2WRH - chains I and K of the 6 polymer chains in the assembly; structure by X-ray diffraction, 3.00 A resolution.

[Chain I (and K)]
Name: Hemagglutinin HA2 chain
From: Influenza A virus (A/MALLARD/ALBERTA/35/1976(H1N1))
Notes: chain K of this document is another copy of the same molecule, construct and numbering; everything in this record applies to it too
UniProtKB: Q9WCE0 (Q9WCE0_I76A4); residues 501-722 here correspond to UniProt positions 345-566 (UniProt number = residue number - 156)
Chain sequence (222 residues; row label = number of the first residue in the row):
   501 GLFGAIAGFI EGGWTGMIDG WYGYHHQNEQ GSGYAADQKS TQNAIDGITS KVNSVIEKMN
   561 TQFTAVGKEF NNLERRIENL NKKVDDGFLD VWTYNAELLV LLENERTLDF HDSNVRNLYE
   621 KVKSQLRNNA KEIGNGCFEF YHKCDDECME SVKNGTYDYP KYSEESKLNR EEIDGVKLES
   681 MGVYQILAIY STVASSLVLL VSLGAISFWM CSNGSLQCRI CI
Unresolved in the structure: 661-722
Disulfides: Cys644-Cys648

[Interface between chain I and chain K]
Residue-residue contacts (44):
  Gly501(I) - Asn617(K)  hydrogen bond (backbone-side chain)
  Leu502(I) - Phe503(K)
  Leu502(I) - Ser613(K)  hydrogen bond (backbone-side chain)
  Leu502(I) - Asn617(K)
  Phe503(I) - Phe503(K)  hydrophobic
  Phe503(I) - Asn617(K)
  Gly504(I) - Asn617(K)
  Arg576(I) - Lys568(K)
  Arg576(I) - Glu569(K)  hydrogen bond (side chain-backbone)
  Arg576(I) - Phe570(K)
  Arg576(I) - Glu574(K)  salt bridge
  Asn579(I) - Lys568(K)
  Leu580(I) - Lys568(K)
  Leu580(I) - Leu580(K)  hydrophobic
  Leu580(I) - Asn581(K)
  Lys583(I) - Val566(K)  hydrogen bond (side chain-backbone)
  Lys583(I) - Asn581(K)  hydrogen bond
  Lys583(I) - Asp585(K)  salt bridge
  Val584(I) - Val584(K)  hydrophobic
  Val584(I) - Phe588(K)
  Asp586(I) - Gln562(K)  hydrogen bond
  Gly587(I) - Phe588(K)
  Phe588(I) - Phe588(K)
  Leu589(I) - Asn560(K)
  Leu589(I) - Gln562(K)
  Asp590(I) - Asn560(K)  hydrogen bond
  Asp590(I) - Gln562(K)
  Asp590(I) - Trp592(K)
  Val591(I) - Trp592(K)  hydrophobic
  Tyr594(I) - Val555(K)  hydrogen bond (side chain-backbone)
  Tyr594(I) - Lys558(K)
  Tyr594(I) - Met559(K)  hydrophobic
  Tyr594(I) - Trp592(K)  hydrophobic
  Tyr594(I) - Leu599(K)
  Asn595(I) - Asn595(K)
  Glu597(I) - Lys558(K)  salt bridge
  Leu598(I) - Ser554(K)
  Leu598(I) - Leu599(K)  hydrophobic
  Leu601(I) - Ser554(K)
  Leu602(I) - Glu603(K)
  Glu605(I) - Arg606(K)
  Arg606(I) - Arg606(K)
  Asp609(I) - Arg606(K)  salt bridge
  Arg616(I) - Glu620(K)  salt bridge
Other interface residues (no listed pair), chain I (31 interface residues in all): Ile577, Lys582, Thr593, Lys631, Glu632, Ile633
Other interface residues (no listed pair), chain K (34 interface residues in all): Thr561, Phe563, Thr564, Ile577, Val591, Asp609, Phe610, Arg616, Arg627

[Summary]
31 residues of chain I face 34 of chain K across their interface; the contacts include 8 hydrogen bonds and 5
salt bridges. Polar pairs include Arg576(I)-Glu574(K), Lys583(I)-Asp585(K) and Glu597(I)-Lys558(K).
Both chains are Hemagglutinin HA2 chain (Influenza A virus (A/MALLARD/ALBERTA/35/1976(H1N1))). Entry 2WRH
(structure of H1 duck albert hemagglutinin with human receptor) was determined by X-ray diffraction together
with 2WRG from the same study.
